PDB entry 7XRL | X-ray diffraction, 1.75 A resolution | chains A and D of the 6 polymer chains in the assembly

[Chain A (and D)]
Name: Diol dehydrase alpha subunit
From: Klebsiella oxytoca
Notes: EC 4.2.1.28; chain D of this document is another copy of the same molecule, construct and numbering; everything in this record applies to it too
UniProt: Q59470 (Q59470_KLEOX); residues 1-554 here = UniProt positions 1-554
Chain sequence (554 residues; row label = number of the first residue in the row):
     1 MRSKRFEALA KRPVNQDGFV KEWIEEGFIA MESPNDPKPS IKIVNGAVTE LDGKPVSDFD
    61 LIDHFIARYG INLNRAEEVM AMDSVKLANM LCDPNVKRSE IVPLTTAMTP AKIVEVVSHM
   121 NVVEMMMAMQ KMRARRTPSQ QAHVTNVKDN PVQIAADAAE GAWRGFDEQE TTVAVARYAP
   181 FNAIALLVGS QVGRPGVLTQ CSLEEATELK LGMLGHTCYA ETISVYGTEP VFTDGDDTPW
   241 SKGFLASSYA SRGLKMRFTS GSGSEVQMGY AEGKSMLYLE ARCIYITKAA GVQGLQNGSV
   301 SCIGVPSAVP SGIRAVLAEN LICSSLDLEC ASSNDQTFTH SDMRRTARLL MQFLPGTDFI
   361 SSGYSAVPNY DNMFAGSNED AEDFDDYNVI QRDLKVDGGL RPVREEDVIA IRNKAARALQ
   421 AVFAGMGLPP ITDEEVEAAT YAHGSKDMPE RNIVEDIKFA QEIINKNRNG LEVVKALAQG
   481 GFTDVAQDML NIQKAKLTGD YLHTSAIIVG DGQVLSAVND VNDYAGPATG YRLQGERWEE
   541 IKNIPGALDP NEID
Disordered / not traced: 553-554 (chain D: fully traced)
Metal / ion sites: Ca2+: Q141, E170, E221, Q296, S362 (together with s-1,2-propanediol); K+: G261, S264, E265, E280
Small-molecule neighbours:
  - cobalamin (B12): E205, S224, Y226, D234, G235, S264, Q267, M268, S301, C302
  - FWK ((2R,3R,4S,5R)-2-(6-aminopurin-9-yl)-5-ethyl-oxolane-3,4-diol): T222, S224, V225, Y226, T259, S260, G261, S264, S299, V300, S301, C302
  - s-1,2-propanediol (PGO): Q141, H143, E170, E221, T222, Q296, V300, S301, D335, Q336, S362, G363, F374

[Chain A / chain D interface]
Contacting residue pairs (206; chain A residue first):
  M1(A) with I409(D); Y441(D), hydrophobic
  R2(A) with E405(D), salt bridge; Y441(D)
  S3(A) with E405(D), hydrogen bond (backbone-side chain); I409(D); Y441(D)
  K4(A) with Y441(D), hydrogen bond (backbone-backbone); H443(D); D447(D)
  R5(A) with D157(D), salt bridge; E160(D), salt bridge; A366(D), hydrogen bond (side chain-backbone); V367(D); P368(D); A381(D); R412(D); A442(D); H443(D), hydrogen bond
  F6(A) with R164(D); V403(D); E405(D); V408(D), hydrophobic
  A8(A) with H443(D)
  L9(A) with R164(D); A381(D); E382(D); D385(D)
  R12(A) with E382(D), hydrogen bond (side chain-backbone); D383(D), salt bridge; D386(D), salt bridge
  V14(A) with D386(D); V389(D), hydrophobic
  N15(A) with D385(D), hydrogen bond
  F19(A) with V389(D), hydrophobic; R392(D); I544(D), hydrophobic; G546(D); A547(D); L548(D), hydrogen bond (backbone-backbone)
  V20(A) with R392(D), hydrogen bond (backbone-side chain); L548(D)
  K21(A) with N543(D); A547(D); L548(D), hydrogen bond (backbone-backbone); D549(D); P550(D)
  E22(A) with K542(D), salt bridge
  W23(A) with P550(D), hydrophobic
  E32(A) with K395(D), salt bridge
  V85(A) with P527(D); A528(D), hydrophobic
  A88(A) with P527(D)
  N89(A) with N95(D), hydrogen bond; A525(D); P527(D)
  C92(A) with M127(D), hydrophobic; P527(D)
  D93(A) with D93(D); P94(D); N95(D), hydrogen bond
  P94(A) with D93(D); P94(D)
  N95(A) with N89(D), hydrogen bond; D93(D), hydrogen bond
  H119(A) with P527(D); A528(D), hydrogen bond (backbone-backbone); R532(D), hydrogen bond (backbone-side chain)
  N121(A) with Q130(D), hydrogen bond; R532(D)
  V122(A) with L394(D)
  V123(A) with M126(D); M127(D); Q130(D); L354(D); P355(D)
  E124(A) with Q130(D); Y524(D), hydrogen bond; G526(D); P527(D); R532(D), salt bridge
  M126(A) with V123(D); M126(D), hydrophobic; L354(D), hydrophobic
  M127(A) with C92(D), hydrophobic; V123(D); M127(D), hydrophobic
  Q130(A) with N121(D), hydrogen bond; V123(D)
  D157(A) with R5(D), salt bridge
  E160(A) with R5(D), salt bridge
  R164(A) with F6(D); L9(D)
  S307(A) with D393(D)
  A308(A) with R392(D), hydrogen bond (backbone-side chain)
  V309(A) with R392(D)
  P310(A) with R392(D); W538(D), hydrophobic; K542(D)
  S311(A) with R392(D), hydrogen bond (backbone-backbone); D393(D); K395(D); W538(D)
  G312(A) with D393(D), hydrogen bond (backbone-backbone)
  I313(A) with D393(D), hydrogen bond (backbone-backbone); L394(D), hydrophobic
  R314(A) with D393(D), hydrogen bond (backbone-backbone); L394(D); K395(D)
  S341(A) with D386(D), hydrogen bond
  D342(A) with D342(D)
  M343(A) with R345(D); T346(D); D383(D); D386(D)
  R344(A) with V389(D); D393(D), salt bridge
  R345(A) with M343(D)
  T346(A) with M343(D)
  A347(A) with L350(D), hydrophobic
  L350(A) with A347(D), hydrophobic; L350(D), hydrophobic
  M351(A) with L354(D), hydrophobic
  L354(A) with V123(D); M351(D), hydrophobic
  P355(A) with V123(D)
  A366(A) with R5(D), hydrogen bond (backbone-side chain)
  P368(A) with R5(D)
  A381(A) with R5(D); L9(D)
  E382(A) with L9(D); R12(D), hydrogen bond (backbone-side chain)
  D383(A) with R12(D), salt bridge; M343(D)
  D385(A) with L9(D); N15(D), hydrogen bond
  D386(A) with R12(D), salt bridge; V14(D); S341(D), hydrogen bond; M343(D)
  V389(A) with V14(D), hydrophobic; F19(D), hydrophobic; R344(D)
  R392(A) with F19(D); V20(D), hydrogen bond (side chain-backbone); A308(D), hydrogen bond (side chain-backbone); V309(D); P310(D); S311(D), hydrogen bond (backbone-backbone)
  D393(A) with S307(D); S311(D); G312(D), hydrogen bond (backbone-backbone); I313(D), hydrogen bond (backbone-backbone); R314(D), hydrogen bond (backbone-backbone); R344(D), salt bridge
  L394(A) with V122(D); I313(D), hydrophobic; R314(D)
  K395(A) with E32(D), salt bridge; S311(D); R314(D)
  V403(A) with F6(D)
  E405(A) with R2(D), salt bridge; S3(D), hydrogen bond (side chain-backbone); F6(D)
  V408(A) with F6(D), hydrophobic
  I409(A) with M1(D)
  Y441(A) with M1(D); R2(D); S3(D); K4(D), hydrogen bond (backbone-backbone)
  A442(A) with R5(D)
  H443(A) with K4(D); R5(D), hydrogen bond (backbone-side chain); A8(D)
  D447(A) with K4(D)
  Y524(A) with E124(D), hydrogen bond
  A525(A) with N89(D), hydrogen bond (backbone-side chain)
  G526(A) with N89(D); E124(D)
  P527(A) with V85(D); A88(D); N89(D); C92(D); H119(D); E124(D)
  A528(A) with V85(D), hydrophobic; H119(D), hydrogen bond (backbone-backbone)
  R532(A) with H119(D), hydrogen bond (side chain-backbone); N121(D); E124(D), salt bridge
  W538(A) with P310(D), hydrophobic; S311(D)
  K542(A) with E22(D), salt bridge; P310(D)
  N543(A) with K21(D)
  I544(A) with F19(D), hydrophobic
  G546(A) with F19(D)
  A547(A) with F19(D); K21(D)
  L548(A) with F19(D), hydrogen bond (backbone-backbone); V20(D); K21(D), hydrogen bond (backbone-backbone)
  D549(A) with K21(D)
  P550(A) with K21(D); W23(D), hydrophobic
Other interface residues (no listed pair), chain A (97 interface residues in all): M120, V367, F384, I390, V396, R404, R412, P545
Other interface residues (no listed pair), chain D (97 interface residues in all): M120, F384, I390, V396, R404, P545

[Overview]
Chain A and chain D each contribute 97 residues to their interface; the contacts include 43 hydrogen bonds and
18 salt bridges. Among the polar pairs are R2(A)-E405(D), R5(A)-D157(D) and R5(A)-E160(D). Bound to chain A:
s-1,2-propanediol, compound FWK and cobalamin.
Chain A and chain D are both Diol dehydrase alpha subunit (Klebsiella oxytoca); the structure, Diol
dehydratase complexed with AdoMeCbl and 1,2-propanediol, was determined by X-ray diffraction (same publication
as 7XRK, 7XRM and 7XRN).
